Entry 5D69 (X-ray diffraction, 1.97 A resolution); this record covers chains A and B.

# Chain A (and B)
Molecule: Calpain small subunit 1
Source organism: Homo sapiens
Notes: chain B of this document is another copy of the same molecule, construct and numbering; everything in this record applies to it too
Reference sequence: P04632 (CPNS1_HUMAN); residues 96-268 here = UniProt positions 96-268
Sequence (173 residues; numbered 96 to 268; the number before each row is that of its first residue):
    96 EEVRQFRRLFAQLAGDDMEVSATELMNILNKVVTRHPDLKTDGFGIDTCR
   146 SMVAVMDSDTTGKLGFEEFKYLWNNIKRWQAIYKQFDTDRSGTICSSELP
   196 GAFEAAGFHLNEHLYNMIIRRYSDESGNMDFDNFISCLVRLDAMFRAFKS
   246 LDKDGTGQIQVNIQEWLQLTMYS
Bound ions: Ca2+ site 1: Ala109, Asp112, Glu114, Glu119; Ca2+ site 2: Asp137, Asp225, Asp227, Asn228; Ca2+ site 3: Asp152, Asp154, Thr156, Lys158, Glu163; Ca2+ site 4: Asp182, Asp184, Ser186, Thr188, Glu193
Ligand contacts: 57T ((2E,2'Z)-2,2'-disulfanediylbis[3-(4-iodophenyl)prop-2-enoic acid]): Phe101, Leu104, Phe105, Ile123, Leu124, Lys126, Val127, Val128, Arg130, His131, Leu134, Phe139, Phe164, Trp168, Ile171, Lys172, Gln175, Phe226

# Chain A / chain B interface
Pairs across the interface - 90 pairs, chain A then chain B:
  Asp142(A) with Thr143(B); Asn228(B)
  Thr143(A) with Asp142(B)
  Arg145(A) with Arg215(B); Arg216(B), hydrogen bond (side chain-backbone); Tyr217(B); Ser218(B), hydrogen bond (side chain-backbone); Asp219(B); Asn228(B)
  Ser146(A) with Arg216(B)
  Ala149(A) with Arg216(B)
  Thr155(A) with Arg215(B)
  Gly157(A) with Arg215(B)
  Lys158(A) with Glu220(B), salt bridge
  Asn206(A) with Gln259(B), hydrogen bond
  His208(A) with Gln263(B), hydrogen bond
  Leu209(A) with Gln259(B); Gln263(B)
  Met212(A) with Gln263(B); Tyr267(B)
  Arg215(A) with Arg145(B), hydrogen bond (backbone-side chain); Thr155(B), hydrogen bond (side chain-backbone); Thr156(B); Tyr267(B)
  Arg216(A) with Asp142(B); Arg145(B), hydrogen bond (backbone-side chain); Ser146(B); Ala149(B); Met266(B); Tyr267(B); Ser268(B), hydrogen bond (side chain-backbone)
  Tyr217(A) with Arg145(B)
  Ser218(A) with Arg145(B), hydrogen bond (backbone-side chain)
  Glu220(A) with Lys158(B), salt bridge
  Asn228(A) with Asp142(B); Arg145(B)
  Cys232(A) with Met266(B)
  Arg235(A) with Arg235(B); Thr265(B), hydrogen bond (side chain-backbone); Met266(B); Ser268(B), hydrogen bond
  Leu236(A) with Met266(B), hydrophobic
  Met239(A) with Trp261(B), hydrogen bond (backbone-side chain); Thr265(B)
  Phe240(A) with Leu262(B), hydrophobic
  Phe243(A) with Val256(B); Asn257(B); Ile258(B); Trp261(B), hydrophobic
  Gly252(A) with Asn257(B); Ile258(B), hydrogen bond (backbone-backbone)
  Gln253(A) with Gln255(B), hydrogen bond; Val256(B)
  Ile254(A) with Ile254(B); Gln255(B); Val256(B), hydrogen bond (backbone-backbone)
  Gln255(A) with Gln253(B), hydrogen bond; Ile254(B)
  Val256(A) with Phe243(B); Gln253(B); Ile254(B), hydrogen bond (backbone-backbone)
  Asn257(A) with Phe243(B); Gly252(B)
  Ile258(A) with Phe240(B), hydrophobic; Phe243(B)
  Gln259(A) with Asn206(B), hydrogen bond; Leu209(B)
  Trp261(A) with Met239(B), hydrogen bond (side chain-backbone); Phe243(B), hydrophobic; Trp261(B), hydrophobic; Leu264(B), hydrophobic
  Leu262(A) with Leu236(B), hydrophobic; Met239(B), hydrophobic; Phe240(B), hydrophobic
  Gln263(A) with His208(B), hydrogen bond; Leu209(B); Met212(B)
  Leu264(A) with Trp261(B), hydrophobic
  Thr265(A) with Arg235(B), hydrogen bond (backbone-side chain); Met239(B)
  Met266(A) with Met212(B), hydrophobic; Arg216(B); Cys232(B); Arg235(B); Leu236(B), hydrophobic
  Tyr267(A) with Met212(B), hydrophobic; Arg215(B), hydrogen bond; Arg216(B)
  Ser268(A) with Arg216(B), hydrogen bond (backbone-side chain); Arg235(B)
Also at the interface, not in a pair above, chain A (48 interface residues in all): Asp137, Ile141, Asp152, Thr156, Ile214, Asp219, Asp227, Ala242
Also at the interface, not in a pair above, chain B (48 interface residues in all): Asp137, Ile141, Gly157, Leu205, Ile214, Asp227, Ala242

# Summary
The chain A/chain B interface involves 48 residues from each chain, with 23 hydrogen bonds and 2 salt bridges.
Polar contacts include Lys158(A)-Glu220(B), Arg145(A)-Arg216(B) and Arg145(A)-Ser218(B). Ligands of chain A:
compound 57T. The Ca2+ site 1 is built by Ala109(A), Asp112(A), Glu114(A) and Glu119(A).
Both chains are Calpain small subunit 1 (Homo sapiens). Entry 5D69 (Human calpain PEF(S) with
(2Z,2Z')-2,2'-disulfanediylbis(3-(6-iodoindol-3-yl)acrylic acid) bound) was determined by X-ray diffraction,
deposited together with 4WQ2 and 4WQ3.
